7NXE - chains A and C of the 3 polymer chains in the assembly; structure by X-ray diffraction, 2.10 A resolution.

# Chain A
Molecule: Isoform 2 of 1-phosphatidylinositol 4,5-bisphosphate phosphodiesterase gamma-1
Organism: Homo sapiens
Notes: EC 3.1.4.11
UniProtKB: P19174 (PLCG1_HUMAN), isoform P19174-2; numbering as in UniProt (aligned over 545-772)
Sequence (228 residues; numbered 545 to 772; the number before each row is that of its first residue):
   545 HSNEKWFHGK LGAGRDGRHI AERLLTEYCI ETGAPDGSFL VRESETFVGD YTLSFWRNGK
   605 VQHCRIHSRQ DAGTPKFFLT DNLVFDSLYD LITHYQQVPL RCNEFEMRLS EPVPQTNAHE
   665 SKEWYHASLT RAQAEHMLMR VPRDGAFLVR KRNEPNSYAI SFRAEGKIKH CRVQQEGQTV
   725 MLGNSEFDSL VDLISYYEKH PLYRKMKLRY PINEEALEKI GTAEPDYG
Unresolved in the structure: 557, 614-618, 648, 771-772
Swiss-Prot annotation at these positions:
  - modified residue: Tyr771 (Phosphotyrosine)
Reported in the primary citation:
  - mutagenesis - R586L (440 +/- 77 nM): increased binding to 12mer pK15 peptide
  - mutagenesis - R586L: unchanged binding to pK15 CTWT
  - mutagenesis - R586L/R694L: abolished binding to pK15 CTWT
  - mutagenesis - R694L (6318 +/- 475 nM): decreased binding to Protein K15 (chain C)
  - mutagenesis - R586L (440 +/- 77 nM): increased binding to Protein K15 (chain C)
  - mutagenesis - R694L: decreased binding to pK15 CTWT
  - mutagenesis - R586L, R694L: decreased binding to phosphorylated GST-pK15 CT

# Chain C
Molecule: Protein K15
UniProtKB: Q9QR69 (K15_HHV8P); residue numbers follow UniProt; this construct covers 478-489
Sequence (12 residues; each row starts with the number of its first residue):
   478 DDLYEEVLFP RN
Unresolved in the structure: 478, 486-489
Modified positions: Tyr481 (O-phosphotyrosine; PTR)
Reported in the primary citation:
  - post-translational modification sites: Tyr481

# Chain A / chain C interface
Contacting residue pairs (18):
  Arg675(A) - Leu480(C)  hydrogen bond (side chain-backbone)
  Arg675(A) - Tyr481(C)
  Arg694(A) - Tyr481(C)
  Arg696(A) - Tyr481(C)
  Ala703(A) - Tyr481(C)
  Lys713(A) - Glu482(C)
  His714(A) - Tyr481(C)
  His714(A) - Glu482(C)  hydrogen bond (backbone-backbone)
  Cys715(A) - Tyr481(C)
  Cys715(A) - Glu482(C)
  Cys715(A) - Val484(C)  hydrophobic
  Arg716(A) - Asp479(C)  salt bridge
  Arg716(A) - Tyr481(C)
  Gly727(A) - Val484(C)
  Asn728(A) - Val484(C)
  Asn728(A) - Leu485(C)
  Leu746(A) - Val484(C)
  Tyr747(A) - Glu482(C)
Other interface residues (no listed pair), chain A (14 interface residues in all): Leu726, Tyr741
The authors on this interface:
  - pairs named by the authors: Arg675(A)-Tyr481(C), Arg694(A)-Tyr481(C)
  - interface residues, chain C: Leu480(C), Val484(C)

# Summary
Chain A and chain C form an interface of 14 and 6 residues respectively; the contacts include 2 hydrogen bonds
and 1 salt bridge. Polar pairs include Arg716(A)-Asp479(C), Arg675(A)-Leu480(C) and His714(A)-Glu482(C). The
paper describes contacts between Arg675(A) and Tyr481(C) and Arg694(A) and Tyr481(C). From the paper: R586L
and R694L of chain A reduce binding to phosphorylated GST-pK15 CT; interface residues Leu480(C) and Val484(C).
Here chain A is Isoform 2 of 1-phosphatidylinositol 4,5-bisphosphate phosphodiesterase gamma-1 (Homo sapiens)
and chain C is Protein K15. Entry 7NXE (Structure of the Phospholipase C gamma 1 tSH2 domain in complex with a
phosphorylated KSHV pK15 ...) was determined by X-ray diffraction.
